8AB8 - chains O and T of the 20 polymer chains in the assembly; structure by electron microscopy, 2.60 A resolution.

# Chain O
Protein: YALI0A17468p
Organism: Yarrowia lipolytica
Reference sequence: Q6CGP7 (Q6CGP7_YARLI); residue numbers follow UniProt; this construct covers 1-330
Amino-acid sequence (330 residues; each row starts with the number of its first residue):
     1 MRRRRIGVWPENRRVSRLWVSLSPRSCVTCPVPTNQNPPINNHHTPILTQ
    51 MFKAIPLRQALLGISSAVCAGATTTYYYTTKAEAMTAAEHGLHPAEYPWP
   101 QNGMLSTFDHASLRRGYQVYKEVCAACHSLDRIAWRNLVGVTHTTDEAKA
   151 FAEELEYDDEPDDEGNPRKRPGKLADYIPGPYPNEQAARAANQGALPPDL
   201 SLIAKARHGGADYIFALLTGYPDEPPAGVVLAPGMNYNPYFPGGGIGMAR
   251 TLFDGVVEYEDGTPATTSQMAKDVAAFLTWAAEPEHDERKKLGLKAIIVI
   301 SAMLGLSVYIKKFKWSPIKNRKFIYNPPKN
Disordered / not traced: 1-84, 329-330
Bound ions: heme c Fe: His-128, Met-248
Small-molecule neighbours:
  - heme c (HEC): Val-119, Val-123, Cys-124, Cys-127, His-128, Asn-192, Ala-195, Leu-196, Pro-197, Pro-198, Leu-200, Ile-203, Arg-207, Tyr-213, Ile-214, Leu-217, Leu-218, Phe-241, Ile-246, Gly-247, Met-248, Thr-251, Leu-252, Val-274, Leu-278
  - phosphatidylethanolamine (PTY): Leu-292, Lys-295, Ala-296, Val-299, Ile-300

# Chain T
Protein: Complex III subunit 9
Organism: Yarrowia lipolytica
Reference sequence: Q6CG23 (Q6CG23_YARLI); residues 1-69 here = UniProt positions 1-69
Amino-acid sequence (69 residues; numbered 1 to 69; the number before each row is that of its first residue):
     1 MAWATTFYNVFVKRNSAFVATILASAFVFDMTFETAIDNFWDRINAGKQW
    51 KDIRHKYIEAAGDDDEDDE
Disordered / not traced: 1-3, 58-69
Small-molecule neighbours: 1,2-diacyl-sn-glycero-3-phosphocholine (PC1): Tyr-8, Val-12, Lys-13, Arg-14, Asn-15, Phe-18, Val-19, Ile-22, Leu-23

# Chain O / chain T interface
Pairs across the interface (34; chain O residue first):
  Pro-100(O) / Lys-48(T)  hydrogen bond (backbone-side chain)
  Leu-105(O) / Trp-41(T)
  Leu-105(O) / Ile-44(T)  hydrophobic
  Leu-105(O) / Asn-45(T)  hydrogen bond (backbone-side chain)
  Ser-106(O) / Asn-45(T)
  Ser-106(O) / Lys-48(T)
  Thr-107(O) / Trp-41(T)
  Thr-107(O) / Asn-45(T)  hydrogen bond (backbone-side chain)
  Thr-107(O) / Lys-48(T)  hydrogen bond (backbone-side chain)
  Phe-108(O) / Lys-48(T)
  Asp-109(O) / Lys-48(T)
  His-110(O) / Lys-48(T)  hydrogen bond (backbone-backbone)
  His-110(O) / Trp-50(T)
  His-110(O) / Ile-53(T)
  Ala-111(O) / Ile-53(T)
  Arg-114(O) / Tyr-57(T)
  Gly-140(O) / Trp-50(T)
  Val-141(O) / Trp-50(T)
  Thr-142(O) / Trp-50(T)
  His-143(O) / Trp-50(T)
  Thr-144(O) / Trp-50(T)
  Thr-144(O) / Tyr-57(T)
  Glu-147(O) / Tyr-57(T)
  Asp-287(O) / Trp-41(T)
  Lys-290(O) / Trp-41(T)
  Lys-291(O) / Asp-38(T)  salt bridge
  Lys-291(O) / Trp-41(T)
  Leu-294(O) / Phe-40(T)  hydrophobic
  Lys-295(O) / Phe-33(T)
  Lys-295(O) / Glu-34(T)
  Lys-295(O) / Ile-37(T)
  Ile-298(O) / Phe-33(T)  hydrophobic
  Ile-298(O) / Ile-37(T)  hydrophobic
  Val-299(O) / Phe-33(T)  hydrophobic
Other interface residues (no listed pair), chain O (24 interface residues in all): Met-104, Glu-260
Other interface residues (no listed pair), chain T (15 interface residues in all): Phe-29, Gly-47, Gln-49

# In short
24 residues of chain O and 15 residues of chain T are in contact, with 5 hydrogen bonds and 1 salt bridge.
Polar contacts include Lys-291(O)/Asp-38(T), Pro-100(O)/Lys-48(T) and Leu-105(O)/Asn-45(T). Bound to chain O:
phosphatidylethanolamine and heme c. Ligands of chain T: 1,2-diacyl-sn-glycero-3-phosphocholine.
Chain O is YALI0A17468p and chain T is Complex III subunit 9, both from Yarrowia lipolytica; the structure,
Complex III2, b-position, with decylubiquinone and ascorbate-reduced, was determined by electron microscopy
together with 8AB6, 8AB7, 8AB9, 8ABA, 8ABB, 8ABE and 11 further entries from the same study.
